Entry 7WE9 (electron microscopy, 3.60 A resolution); this record covers chains A and B of the 9 polymer chains in the assembly.

Chain A (and B):
Molecule: Spike glycoprotein
Organism: Severe acute respiratory syndrome coronavirus 2
Notes: chain B of this document is another copy of the same molecule, construct and numbering; everything in this record applies to it too
UniProt: P0DTC2 (SPIKE_SARS2); aligned to UniProt positions 1-1270 over residues 1-1270 (the alignment contains insertions or deletions, so no single offset holds)
Sequence (1270 residues; each row starts with the number of its first residue):
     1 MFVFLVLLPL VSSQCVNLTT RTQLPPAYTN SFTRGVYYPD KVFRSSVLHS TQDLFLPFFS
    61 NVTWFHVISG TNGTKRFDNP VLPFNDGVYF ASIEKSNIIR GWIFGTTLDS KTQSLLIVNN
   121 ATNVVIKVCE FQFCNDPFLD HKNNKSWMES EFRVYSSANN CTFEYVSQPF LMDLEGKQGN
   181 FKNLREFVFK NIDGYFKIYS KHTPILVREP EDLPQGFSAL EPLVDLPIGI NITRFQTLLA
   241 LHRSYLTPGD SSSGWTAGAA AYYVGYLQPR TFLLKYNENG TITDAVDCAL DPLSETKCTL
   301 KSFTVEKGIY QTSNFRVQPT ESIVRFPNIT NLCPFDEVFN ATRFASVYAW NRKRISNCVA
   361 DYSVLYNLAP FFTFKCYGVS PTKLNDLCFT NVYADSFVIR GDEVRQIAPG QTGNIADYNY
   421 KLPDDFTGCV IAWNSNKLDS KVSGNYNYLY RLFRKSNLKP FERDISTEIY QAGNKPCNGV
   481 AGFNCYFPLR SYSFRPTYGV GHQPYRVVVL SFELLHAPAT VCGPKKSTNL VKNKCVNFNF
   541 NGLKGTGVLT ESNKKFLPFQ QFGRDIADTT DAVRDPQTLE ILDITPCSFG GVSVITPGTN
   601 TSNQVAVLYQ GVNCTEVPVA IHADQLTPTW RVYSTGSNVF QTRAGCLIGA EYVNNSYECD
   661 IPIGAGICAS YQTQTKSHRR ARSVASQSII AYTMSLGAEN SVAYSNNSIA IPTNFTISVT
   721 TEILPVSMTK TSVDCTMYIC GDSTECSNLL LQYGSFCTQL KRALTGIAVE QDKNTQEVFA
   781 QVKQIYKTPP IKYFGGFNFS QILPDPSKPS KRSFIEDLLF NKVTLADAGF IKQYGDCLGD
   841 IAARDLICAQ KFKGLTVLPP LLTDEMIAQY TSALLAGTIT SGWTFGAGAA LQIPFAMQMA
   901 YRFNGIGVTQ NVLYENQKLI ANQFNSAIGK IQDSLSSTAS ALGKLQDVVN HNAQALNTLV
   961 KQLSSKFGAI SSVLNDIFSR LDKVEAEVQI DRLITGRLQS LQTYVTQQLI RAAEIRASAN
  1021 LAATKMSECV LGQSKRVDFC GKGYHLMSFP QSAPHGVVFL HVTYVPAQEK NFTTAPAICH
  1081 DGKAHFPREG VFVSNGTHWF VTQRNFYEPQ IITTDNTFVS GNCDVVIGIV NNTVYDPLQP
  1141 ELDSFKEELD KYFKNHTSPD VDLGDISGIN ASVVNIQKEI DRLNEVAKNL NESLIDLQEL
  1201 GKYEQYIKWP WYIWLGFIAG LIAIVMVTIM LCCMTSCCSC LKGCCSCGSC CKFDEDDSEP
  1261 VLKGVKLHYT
Disordered / not traced: 1-13, 69-74, 241-250, 674-685, 826-845, 1160-1270
Disulfides: Cys15-Cys134, Cys129-Cys161, Cys288-Cys298, Cys333-Cys358, Cys376-Cys429, Cys388-Cys522, Cys477-Cys485, Cys614-Cys646, Cys659-Cys668, Cys735-Cys757, Cys740-Cys746, Cys1029-Cys1040, Cys1079-Cys1123
Covalently attached groups: N-acetylglucosamine (NAG) linked to Asn17, Asn61, Asn143, Asn231, Asn328, Asn600, Asn613, Asn654, Asn706, Asn714, Asn798, Asn1071, Asn1095, Asn1131, Asn1155
Sequence notes: variant Val67 (Ala in P0DTC2), Ile93 (Thr95 in P0DTC2), Asp140 (Gly142 in P0DTC2), Asp336 (Gly339 in P0DTC2), Leu368 (Ser371 in P0DTC2), Pro370 (Ser373 in P0DTC2), Phe372 (Ser375 in P0DTC2), Asn414 (Lys417 in P0DTC2), Lys437 (Asn440 in P0DTC2), Ser443 (Gly446 in P0DTC2), Asn474 (Ser477 in P0DTC2), Lys475 (Thr478 in P0DTC2), Ala481 (Glu484 in P0DTC2), Arg490 (Gln493 in P0DTC2), Ser493 (Gly496 in P0DTC2), Arg495 (Gln498 in P0DTC2), Tyr498 (Asn501 in P0DTC2), His502 (Tyr505 in P0DTC2), Lys544 (Thr547 in P0DTC2), Gly611 (Asp614 in P0DTC2), Tyr652 (His655 in P0DTC2), Lys676 (Asn679 in P0DTC2), His678 (Pro681 in P0DTC2), Lys761 (Asn764 in P0DTC2), Tyr793 (Asp796 in P0DTC2), Lys853 (Asn856 in P0DTC2), His951 (Gln954 in P0DTC2), Lys966 (Asn969 in P0DTC2), Phe978 (Leu981 in P0DTC2); insertion (209-211)
Ligand contacts: N-acetylglucosamine (NAG; 2-acetamido-2-deoxy-beta-D-glucopyranose): Asp86, Asn191, Ile232

Interface between chain A and chain B:
Contacting residue pairs (114):
  Tyr38(A) - Phe559(B)  hydrophobic
  Lys41(A) - His516(B)
  Lys41(A) - Phe559(B)
  Val42(A) - Phe562(B)
  Phe43(A) - Lys555(B)
  Phe43(A) - Gln560(B)
  Phe43(A) - Phe562(B)  hydrogen bond (backbone-backbone)
  Phe43(A) - Gly563(B)
  Phe43(A) - Arg564(B)  hydrogen bond (backbone-backbone)
  Lys111(A) - Ser466(B)
  Lys111(A) - Glu468(B)
  Gln113(A) - Arg463(B)
  Thr162(A) - Arg463(B)
  Asp193(A) - Pro460(B)
  Asp193(A) - Phe461(B)
  Tyr195(A) - Tyr393(B)
  Pro222(A) - Phe559(B)  hydrophobic
  Pro227(A) - Arg352(B)
  Pro227(A) - Tyr393(B)
  Gly229(A) - Phe461(B)
  Gly229(A) - Glu462(B)
  Gly229(A) - Arg463(B)  hydrogen bond (backbone-backbone)
  Tyr366(A) - Phe483(B)
  Tyr366(A) - Asn484(B)  hydrogen bond
  Phe374(A) - Phe483(B)  hydrophobic
  Phe374(A) - Tyr486(B)  hydrogen bond (backbone-side chain)
  Cys376(A) - Arg490(B)
  Ser380(A) - Phe453(B)
  Pro381(A) - Phe453(B)
  Pro381(A) - Tyr486(B)
  Asp734(A) - Phe589(B)
  Thr736(A) - Arg316(B)
  Met737(A) - Arg316(B)
  Met737(A) - Phe589(B)  hydrophobic
  Gln752(A) - Lys966(B)
  Gln752(A) - Phe967(B)  hydrogen bond (backbone-backbone)
  Gln752(A) - Gly968(B)
  Gly754(A) - Ser965(B)
  Arg762(A) - Gln954(B)  hydrogen bond
  Gln784(A) - Ala698(B)
  Ile785(A) - Leu696(B)
  Ile785(A) - Ala698(B)
  Ile785(A) - Glu699(B)
  Ile785(A) - Asn700(B)  hydrogen bond (backbone-backbone)
  Tyr786(A) - Asn700(B)
  Lys787(A) - Glu699(B)
  Lys787(A) - Asn700(B)  hydrogen bond (backbone-backbone)
  Phe794(A) - Tyr704(B)  hydrophobic
  Gln850(A) - Asp565(B)  hydrogen bond
  Phe852(A) - Thr585(B)
  Phe852(A) - Pro586(B)  hydrophobic
  Phe852(A) - Phe589(B)
  Lys853(A) - Ala567(B)
  Gly854(A) - Phe589(B)
  Pro860(A) - Ala665(B)
  Leu861(A) - Pro662(B)  hydrophobic
  Leu861(A) - Ala665(B)
  Leu861(A) - Gly666(B)  hydrogen bond (backbone-backbone)
  Leu861(A) - Met694(B)  hydrophobic
  Leu862(A) - Met694(B)  hydrophobic
  Met866(A) - Gly666(B)
  Gln869(A) - Leu696(B)
  Thr880(A) - Tyr704(B)
  Thr884(A) - Tyr1044(B)
  Ala887(A) - Val1065(B)
  Leu891(A) - Ala710(B)
  Leu891(A) - Pro712(B)
  Leu891(A) - Glu1069(B)
  Gln892(A) - Val702(B)
  Gln892(A) - Ala703(B)  hydrogen bond (side chain-backbone)
  Gln892(A) - Tyr704(B)
  Gln892(A) - Ser708(B)
  Gln892(A) - Ile709(B)
  Gln892(A) - Ala710(B)  hydrogen bond (backbone-backbone)
  Ile893(A) - Ile709(B)  hydrophobic
  Pro894(A) - Tyr704(B)  hydrophobic
  Pro894(A) - Ser705(B)
  Pro894(A) - Ser708(B)
  Phe895(A) - Tyr704(B)
  Tyr901(A) - Glu1089(B)
  Tyr901(A) - Gly1090(B)  hydrogen bond (side chain-backbone)
  Tyr901(A) - Arg1104(B)  hydrogen bond
  Asn904(A) - Glu1089(B)
  Thr909(A) - Phe1118(B)
  Gln910(A) - Phe1086(B)
  Gln910(A) - Pro1087(B)  hydrogen bond (side chain-backbone)
  Gln910(A) - Phe1118(B)
  Asn911(A) - Ser1120(B)
  Tyr914(A) - Phe1086(B)  hydrophobic
  Tyr914(A) - Val1125(B)
  Glu915(A) - Ser1120(B)
  Glu915(A) - Gly1121(B)
  Lys961(A) - Ile566(B)
  Leu963(A) - Ala567(B)
  Val973(A) - Asp568(B)
  Phe978(A) - Lys383(B)
  Ser979(A) - Lys383(B)
  Ser979(A) - Leu387(B)
  Ser979(A) - Lys544(B)
  Arg980(A) - Gly378(B)  hydrogen bond (side chain-backbone)
  Arg980(A) - Val379(B)
  Arg980(A) - Ser380(B)  hydrogen bond (backbone-backbone)
  Arg980(A) - Leu387(B)
  Arg980(A) - Leu514(B)
  Asp982(A) - Ser380(B)  hydrogen bond
  Asp982(A) - Thr382(B)  hydrogen bond
  Lys983(A) - Lys383(B)
  Asp991(A) - Arg992(B)
  Ile1010(A) - Ile1010(B)  hydrophobic
  Ser1027(A) - Val1037(B)
  Ser1027(A) - Asp1038(B)
  Glu1028(A) - Arg1036(B)
  Glu1028(A) - Val1037(B)
  Arg1036(A) - Arg1036(B)
Other interface residues (no listed pair), chain A (97 interface residues in all): Arg44, Thr112, Gly194, Glu221, Ile230, Asn231, Asn279, Phe371, Phe372, Thr382, Lys383, Tyr753, Phe756, Gln759, Pro789, Ile791, Tyr793, Leu858, Pro859, Tyr870, Ala896, Gln917, Val960, Ser964, Ile970, Ser972, Asn975, Leu981, Gln999, Thr1006, Leu1009, Thr1024
Other interface residues (no listed pair), chain B (106 interface residues in all): Asn314, Tyr377, Asp386, Asn391, Tyr418, Pro423, Asp464, Ile465, Tyr470, Ala472, Ala517, Lys554, Phe556, Leu557, Thr569, Gln610, Arg643, Ala644, Ile663, Gly664, Ile667, Gly697, Ser701, Asn706, Gln962, Ala969, Gln999, Thr1003, Thr1006, Gly1043, Arg1088, Ile1127

In short:
97 residues of chain A and 106 residues of chain B are in contact, with 20 hydrogen bonds. Among the polar
pairs are Tyr366(A)-Asn484(B), Phe374(A)-Tyr486(B) and Arg762(A)-Gln954(B). Bound to chain A:
N-acetylglucosamine.
Both chains are Spike glycoprotein (Severe acute respiratory syndrome coronavirus 2). Entry 7WE9 (SARS-CoV-2
Omicron variant spike protein in complex with Fab XGv289) was determined by electron microscopy, deposited
together with 7WE7, 7WE8, 7WEA, 7WEB, 7WEC, 7WED and 3 further entries.
